Entry 5MZE (X-ray diffraction, 2.10 A resolution); this record covers chain A.

Chain A:
Protein: 7,8-dihydro-8-oxoguanine triphosphatase
Source organism: Mus musculus
Notes: EC 3.6.1.55, 3.6.1.56
UniProtKB: P53368 (8ODP_MOUSE); residue numbers follow UniProt; this construct covers 1-156
Sequence (176 residues; each row starts with the number of its first residue; numbers below 1 keep their minus sign (Met-19 is residue -19)):
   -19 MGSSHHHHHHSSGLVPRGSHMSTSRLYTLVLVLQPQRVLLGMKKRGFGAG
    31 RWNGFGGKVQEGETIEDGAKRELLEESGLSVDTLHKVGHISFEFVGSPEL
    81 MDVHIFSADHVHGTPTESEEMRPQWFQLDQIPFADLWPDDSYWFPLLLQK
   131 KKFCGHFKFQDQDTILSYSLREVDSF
Not modelled in the structure: -19 to 3
Differences from the reference sequence: initiating methionine (-19); expression tag (-18 to 0)
Ion coordination: Cu ion site 1: His65, Asp89 (shared with 2 residues of chain D); Cu ion site 2: His92 (shared with 1 residue of chain D)
Small-molecule neighbours: 8-oxo-2'-deoxyguanosine-5'-triphosphate (8DG): Tyr7, Thr8, Leu9, Lys23, Phe27, Asn33, Phe35, Gly36, Gly37, Lys38, Arg51, Glu52, Glu56, Phe72, Met81, Val83, Glu100, Trp117, Asp119, Asp120, Trp123, Phe139
Swiss-Prot annotation at these positions:
  - motif: Gly37 to Gly58 (Nudix box)
  - binding site (2-oxo-dATP): Thr8, Asn33, Phe35 to Lys38, Trp117 to Asp120
  - binding site (8-oxo-dGTP): Thr8, Lys23, Asn33, Phe35 to Lys38, Glu52, Glu56, Glu100, Trp117 to Asp120
  - binding site (Mg(2+)): Gly36, Glu52, Glu55, Glu56, Glu100

In short:
Chain A binds 8-oxo-2'-deoxyguanosine-5'-triphosphate. His65 and Asp89 form the Cu ion site 1. From UniProt:
10 residues binding 2-oxo-dATP, 14 residues binding 8-oxo-dGTP and 5 Mg2+-binding residues.
Chain A is 7,8-dihydro-8-oxoguanine triphosphatase (Mus musculus); the structure, Crystal structure of mouse
MTH1 with 8-oxo-dGTP, was determined by X-ray diffraction (same publication as 5MZF and 6EHH).
